Entry 4K2E (X-ray diffraction, 1.80 A resolution); this record covers chains A and B.

# Chain A (and B)
Protein: Transcriptional activator HlyU
Source organism: Vibrio cholerae
Notes: chain B of this document is another copy of the same molecule, construct and numbering; everything in this record applies to it too
UniProtKB: P52695 (HLYU_VIBCH); numbering as in UniProt (aligned over 1-108)
Chain sequence (112 residues; each row starts with the number of its first residue; numbers below 1 keep their minus sign (Gly-3 is residue -3)):
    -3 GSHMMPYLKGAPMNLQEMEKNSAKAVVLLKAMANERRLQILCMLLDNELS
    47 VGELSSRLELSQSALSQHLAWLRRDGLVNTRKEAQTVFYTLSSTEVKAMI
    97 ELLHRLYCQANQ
Unresolved in the structure: -3 to 10, 106-108 (chain B: -3 to 13, 106-108)
Differences from the reference sequence: expression tag (-3 to 0)
Modified residues: Cys38 (s-hydroxycysteine; CSO)
Swiss-Prot annotation at these positions:
  - DNA-binding region: Val47 to Ala66 (H-T-H motif)

# Interface between chain A and chain B
Residue-residue contacts (50):
  Leu11(A) - Arg32(B)
  Leu11(A) - Gln35(B)
  Leu11(A) - Arg53(B)
  Leu11(A) - Leu54(B)
  Leu11(A) - Glu55(B)
  Met14(A) - Gln35(B)
  Glu15(A) - Arg32(B)  salt bridge
  Glu15(A) - Gln35(B)
  Asn17(A) - Tyr103(B)  hydrogen bond (side chain-backbone)
  Ser18(A) - Glu31(B)
  Ser18(A) - Gln35(B)  hydrogen bond
  Ala19(A) - Glu31(B)
  Lys20(A) - Tyr103(B)
  Ala21(A) - Leu34(B)  hydrophobic
  Ala21(A) - Tyr103(B)  hydrophobic
  Val22(A) - Asn30(B)
  Val22(A) - Glu31(B)
  Val22(A) - Leu34(B)  hydrophobic
  Leu24(A) - Tyr103(B)
  Leu25(A) - Leu25(B)  hydrophobic
  Leu25(A) - Met28(B)
  Leu25(A) - Ala29(B)  hydrophobic
  Leu25(A) - Leu34(B)  hydrophobic
  Lys26(A) - Ala29(B)
  Met28(A) - Leu25(B)
  Ala29(A) - Leu25(B)
  Ala29(A) - Lys26(B)
  Asn30(A) - Val22(B)
  Glu31(A) - Ala19(B)
  Glu31(A) - Val22(B)
  Leu34(A) - Ser18(B)
  Leu34(A) - Ala21(B)  hydrophobic
  Leu34(A) - Val22(B)  hydrophobic
  Leu34(A) - Leu25(B)  hydrophobic
  Gln35(A) - Met14(B)
  Gln35(A) - Ser18(B)  hydrogen bond
  Glu91(A) - Leu102(B)
  Glu91(A) - Tyr103(B)
  Ala94(A) - Leu98(B)
  Met95(A) - Leu98(B)  hydrophobic
  Met95(A) - Leu99(B)  hydrophobic
  Leu98(A) - Ala94(B)
  Leu98(A) - Met95(B)  hydrophobic
  Leu98(A) - Leu98(B)  hydrophobic
  Leu102(A) - Glu91(B)
  Leu102(A) - Met95(B)  hydrophobic
  Tyr103(A) - Asn17(B)  hydrogen bond (backbone-side chain)
  Tyr103(A) - Ala21(B)  hydrophobic
  Tyr103(A) - Leu24(B)
  Tyr103(A) - Glu91(B)
Other interface residues (no listed pair), chain A (27 interface residues in all): Cys38, Met39, Leu99
Other interface residues (no listed pair), chain B (29 interface residues in all): Glu15, Lys20, Met39

# In short
27 residues of chain A and 29 residues of chain B are in contact, with 4 hydrogen bonds and 1 salt bridge.
Polar contacts include Glu15(A)-Arg32(B), Asn17(A)-Tyr103(B) and Ser18(A)-Gln35(B).
Chain A and chain B are both Transcriptional activator HlyU (Vibrio cholerae); the structure, HlyU from Vibrio
cholerae N16961, was determined by X-ray diffraction, deposited together with 4OOI.
